6M5X - chains P and Q of the 4 polymer chains in the assembly; structure by X-ray diffraction, 2.06 A resolution.

[Chain P (and Q)]
Name: Glyceraldehyde-3-phosphate dehydrogenase
From: Hypocrea virens (strain Gv29-8 / FGSC 10586)
Notes: EC 1.2.1.12; chain Q of this document is another copy of the same molecule, construct and numbering; everything in this record applies to it too
UniProt: G9NDK9 (G9NDK9_HYPVG); residues 2-335 here = UniProt positions 2-335
Chain sequence (334 residues; row label = number of the first residue in the row):
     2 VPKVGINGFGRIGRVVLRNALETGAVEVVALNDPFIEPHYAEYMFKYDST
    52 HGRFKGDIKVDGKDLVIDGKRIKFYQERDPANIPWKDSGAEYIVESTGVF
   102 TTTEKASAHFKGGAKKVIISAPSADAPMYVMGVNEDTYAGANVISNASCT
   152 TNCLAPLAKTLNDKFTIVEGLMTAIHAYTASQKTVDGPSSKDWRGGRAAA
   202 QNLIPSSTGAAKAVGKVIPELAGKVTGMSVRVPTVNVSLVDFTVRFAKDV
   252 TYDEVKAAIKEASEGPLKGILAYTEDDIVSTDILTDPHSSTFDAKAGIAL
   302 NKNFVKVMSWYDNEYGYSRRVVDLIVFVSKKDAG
Unresolved in the structure: 335 (chain Q: fully traced)
Residues lining bound ligands: NAD (nicotinamide-adenine-dinucleotide): Asn8, Gly9, Phe10, Gly11, Arg12, Ile13, Gly14, Asn33, Asp34, Pro35, Phe36, Ile37, Glu78, Arg79, Ser97, Thr98, Gly99, Val100, Phe101, Thr102, Ser121, Ala122, Cys150, His177, Thr180, Ala181, Asn314, Glu315, Tyr318
What the authors report for this chain:
  - catalytic residues: Cys150, His177
  - mutagenesis - A201L (48-fold): increased binding to HA
  - mutagenesis - A201L: unchanged catalytic activity

[Interface between chain P and chain Q]
Contacting residue pairs - 68 pairs, chain P then chain Q:
  Arg12(P) - Val186(Q)
  Arg12(P) - Asp187(Q)
  Arg15(P) - Asp187(Q)  hydrogen bond (side chain-backbone)
  Phe36(P) - Pro189(Q)
  Glu38(P) - Ser191(Q)
  His40(P) - Trp194(Q)
  Tyr41(P) - Gly188(Q)
  Tyr41(P) - Pro189(Q)
  Tyr41(P) - Ser190(Q)  hydrogen bond (side chain-backbone)
  Tyr41(P) - Ser191(Q)
  Tyr41(P) - Trp194(Q)
  Tyr44(P) - Trp194(Q)  hydrophobic
  Tyr44(P) - Arg198(Q)  hydrogen bond
  Met45(P) - Gly188(Q)
  Met45(P) - Pro189(Q)
  Tyr48(P) - Arg198(Q)
  Asp49(P) - Asp187(Q)
  Asp49(P) - Arg198(Q)
  Ser50(P) - Asp187(Q)  hydrogen bond
  Ser50(P) - Arg198(Q)  hydrogen bond
  Ser50(P) - Ala199(Q)
  Ser50(P) - Asn203(Q)  hydrogen bond
  Tyr179(P) - Thr185(Q)
  Tyr179(P) - Ala201(Q)
  Thr180(P) - Thr185(Q)  hydrogen bond (backbone-side chain)
  Ala181(P) - Thr185(Q)
  Ala181(P) - Val186(Q)  hydrophobic
  Gln183(P) - Thr185(Q)
  Lys184(P) - Thr185(Q)
  Thr185(P) - Tyr179(Q)
  Thr185(P) - Thr180(Q)  hydrogen bond (side chain-backbone)
  Thr185(P) - Ala181(Q)
  Thr185(P) - Gln183(Q)
  Thr185(P) - Lys184(Q)
  Thr185(P) - Thr185(Q)
  Thr185(P) - Ala200(Q)
  Val186(P) - Arg12(Q)
  Val186(P) - Tyr179(Q)
  Val186(P) - Ala181(Q)  hydrophobic
  Val186(P) - Val236(Q)
  Asp187(P) - Arg12(Q)
  Asp187(P) - Arg15(Q)  hydrogen bond (backbone-side chain)
  Asp187(P) - Asp49(Q)
  Asp187(P) - Ser50(Q)  hydrogen bond
  Gly188(P) - Tyr41(Q)
  Gly188(P) - Met45(Q)
  Pro189(P) - Phe36(Q)
  Pro189(P) - Ile37(Q)  hydrophobic
  Pro189(P) - Tyr41(Q)
  Pro189(P) - Met45(Q)
  Ser190(P) - Tyr41(Q)  hydrogen bond (backbone-side chain)
  Trp194(P) - Glu38(Q)
  Trp194(P) - His40(Q)
  Trp194(P) - Tyr41(Q)
  Trp194(P) - Tyr44(Q)  hydrophobic
  Arg195(P) - Tyr44(Q)
  Arg198(P) - Tyr44(Q)  hydrogen bond
  Arg198(P) - Tyr48(Q)
  Arg198(P) - Asp49(Q)
  Arg198(P) - Ser50(Q)  hydrogen bond
  Ala199(P) - Ser50(Q)
  Ala200(P) - Thr185(Q)
  Ala201(P) - Tyr179(Q)
  Ala201(P) - Ala201(Q)  hydrophobic
  Gln202(P) - Val236(Q)
  Asn203(P) - Ser50(Q)  hydrogen bond
  Val236(P) - Val186(Q)
  Val236(P) - Gln202(Q)
Other interface residues (no listed pair), chain P (33 interface residues in all): Ile37, Asp193
Other interface residues (no listed pair), chain Q (33 interface residues in all): Arg195

[Overview]
Chain P and chain Q each contribute 33 residues to their interface; the contacts include 14 hydrogen bonds.
Polar pairs include Arg15(P)-Asp187(Q), Tyr41(P)-Ser190(Q) and Tyr44(P)-Arg198(Q). Ligands of chain P: NAD.
The paper reports catalytic residues Cys150(P) and His177(P); A201L of chain P increases binding to HA.
Both chains are Glyceraldehyde-3-phosphate dehydrogenase (Hypocrea virens (strain Gv29-8 / FGSC 10586)). Entry
6M5X (A fungal glyceraldehyde-3-phosphate dehydrogenase with self-resistance to inhibitor heptelidic acid) was
determined by X-ray diffraction.
